3STF - chains B and C of the 4 polymer chains in the assembly; structure by X-ray diffraction, 1.90 A resolution.

== Chain B (and C) ==
Molecule: 2-dehydro-3-deoxyphosphooctonate aldolase
Source organism: Neisseria meningitidis
Notes: EC 2.5.1.55; chain C of this document is another copy of the same molecule, construct and numbering; everything in this record applies to it too
UniProt: Q9JZ55 (KDSA_NEIMB); residues 1-280 here = UniProt positions 1-280
Amino-acid sequence (280 residues; each row starts with the number of its first residue):
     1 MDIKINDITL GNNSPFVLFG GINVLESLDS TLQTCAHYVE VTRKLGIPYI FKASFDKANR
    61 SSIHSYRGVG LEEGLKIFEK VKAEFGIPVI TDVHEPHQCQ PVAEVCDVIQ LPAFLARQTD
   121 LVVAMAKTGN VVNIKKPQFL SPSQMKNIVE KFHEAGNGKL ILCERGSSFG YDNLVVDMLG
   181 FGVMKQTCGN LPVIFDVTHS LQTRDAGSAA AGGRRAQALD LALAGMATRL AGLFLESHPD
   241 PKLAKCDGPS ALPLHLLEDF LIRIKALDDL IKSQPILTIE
Disordered / not traced: 203-212, 238-254, 279-280 (chain C: 203-213, 239-252, 278-280)
Construct notes: engineered mutation Ala211 (Ser in Q9JZ55)

== Interface between chain B and chain C ==
Residue-residue contacts - 6 pairs, chain B then chain C:
  Phe169(B) with Gly170(C); Tyr171(C), hydrophobic
  Gly170(B) with Phe169(C); Gly170(C)
  Tyr171(B) with Phe169(C), hydrophobic; Asn173(C)
Interface residues without a listed pair, chain B (4 interface residues in all): Asn173

== Summary ==
Chain B and chain C each contribute 4 residues to their interface.
Both chains are 2-dehydro-3-deoxyphosphooctonate aldolase (Neisseria meningitidis). Entry 3STF (Crystal
structure of a mutant (S211A) of 3-deoxy-D-manno-octulosonate 8-phosphate synthase (KDO8PS) from Neisseria
meningitidis) was determined by X-ray diffraction, deposited together with 3STC, 3STE and 3STG.
